Entry 4XLP (X-ray diffraction, 4.00 A resolution); this record covers chains D and E of the 8 polymer chains in the assembly.

== Chain D ==
Molecule: DNA-directed RNA polymerase subunit beta'
Organism: Thermus aquaticus
Notes: EC 2.7.7.6
Reference sequence: Q9KWU6 (RPOC_THEAQ); residue numbers follow UniProt; this construct covers 1-1524
Amino-acid sequence (1524 residues; row label = number of the first residue in the row):
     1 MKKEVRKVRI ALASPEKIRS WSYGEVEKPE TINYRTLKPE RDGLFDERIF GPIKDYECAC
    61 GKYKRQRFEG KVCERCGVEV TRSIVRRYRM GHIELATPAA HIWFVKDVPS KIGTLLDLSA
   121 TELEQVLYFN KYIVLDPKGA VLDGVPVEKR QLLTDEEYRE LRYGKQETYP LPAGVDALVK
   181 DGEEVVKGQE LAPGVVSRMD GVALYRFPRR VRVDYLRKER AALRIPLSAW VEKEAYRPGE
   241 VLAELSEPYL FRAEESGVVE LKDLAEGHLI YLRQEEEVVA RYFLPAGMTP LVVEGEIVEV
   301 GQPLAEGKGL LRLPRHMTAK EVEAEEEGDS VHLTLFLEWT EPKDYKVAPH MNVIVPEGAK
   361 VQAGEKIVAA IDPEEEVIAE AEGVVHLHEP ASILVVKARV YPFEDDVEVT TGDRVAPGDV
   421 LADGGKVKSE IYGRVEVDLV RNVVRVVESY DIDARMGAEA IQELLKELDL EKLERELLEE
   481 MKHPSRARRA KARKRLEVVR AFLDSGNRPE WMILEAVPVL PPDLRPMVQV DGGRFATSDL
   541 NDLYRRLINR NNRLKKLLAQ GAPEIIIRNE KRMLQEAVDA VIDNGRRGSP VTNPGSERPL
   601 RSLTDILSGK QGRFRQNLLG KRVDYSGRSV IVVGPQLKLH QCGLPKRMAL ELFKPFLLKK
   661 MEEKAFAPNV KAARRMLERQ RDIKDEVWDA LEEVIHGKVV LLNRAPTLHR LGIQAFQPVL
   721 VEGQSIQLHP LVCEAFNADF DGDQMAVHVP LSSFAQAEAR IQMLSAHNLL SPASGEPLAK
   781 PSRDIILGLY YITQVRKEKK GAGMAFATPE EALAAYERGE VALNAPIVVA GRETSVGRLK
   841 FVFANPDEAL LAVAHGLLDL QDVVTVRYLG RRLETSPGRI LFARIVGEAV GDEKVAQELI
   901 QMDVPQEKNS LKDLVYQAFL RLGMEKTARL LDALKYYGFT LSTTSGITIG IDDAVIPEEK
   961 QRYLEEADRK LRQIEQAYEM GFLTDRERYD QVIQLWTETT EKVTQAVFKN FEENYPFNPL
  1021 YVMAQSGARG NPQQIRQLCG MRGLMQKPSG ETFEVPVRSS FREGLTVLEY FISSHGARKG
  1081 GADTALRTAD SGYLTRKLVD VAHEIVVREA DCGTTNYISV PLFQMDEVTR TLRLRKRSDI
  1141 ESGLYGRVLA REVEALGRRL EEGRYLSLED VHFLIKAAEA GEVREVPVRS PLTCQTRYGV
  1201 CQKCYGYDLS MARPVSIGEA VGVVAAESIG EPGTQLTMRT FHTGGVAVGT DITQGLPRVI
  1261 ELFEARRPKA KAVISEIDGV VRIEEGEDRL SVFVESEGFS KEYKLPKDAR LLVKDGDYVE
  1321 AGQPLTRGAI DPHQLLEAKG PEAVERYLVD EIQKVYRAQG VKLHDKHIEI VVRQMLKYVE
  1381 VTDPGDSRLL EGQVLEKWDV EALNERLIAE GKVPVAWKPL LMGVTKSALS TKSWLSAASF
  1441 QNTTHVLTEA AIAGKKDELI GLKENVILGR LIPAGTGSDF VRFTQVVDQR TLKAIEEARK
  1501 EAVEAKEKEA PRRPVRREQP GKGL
Disordered / not traced: 1, 1239-1252, 1506-1524
Metal / ion sites: Zn2+ site 1: Cys58, Cys60, Cys73, Cys76; Mg2+: Asp739, Asp741, Asp743; Zn2+ site 2: Cys1112, Cys1194, Cys1201, Cys1204
Curated features (UniProtKB/Swiss-Prot):
  - binding site (Zn(2+)): Cys58, Cys60, Cys73, Cys76, Cys1112, Cys1194, Cys1201, Cys1204
  - binding site (Mg(2+)): Asp739, Asp741, Asp743

== Chain E ==
Molecule: DNA-directed RNA polymerase subunit omega
Organism: Thermus aquaticus
Notes: EC 2.7.7.6
Reference sequence: Q9EVV4 (RPOZ_THEAQ); residue numbers follow UniProt; this construct covers 1-99
Amino-acid sequence (99 residues; row label = number of the first residue in the row):
     1 MAEPGIDKLF GMVDSKYRLT VVVAKRAQQL LRHRFKNTVL EPEERPKMRT LEGLYDDPNA
    61 VTWAMKELLT GRLFFGENLV PEDRLQKEME RLYPTEEEA
Disordered / not traced: 1, 95-99

== Interface between chain D and chain E ==
Pairs across the interface - 92 pairs, chain D then chain E:
  His640(D) - Ala2(E)  hydrogen bond (side chain-backbone)
  Lys660(D) - Pro58(E)
  Asp689(D) - Leu51(E)
  Glu693(D) - Met48(E)
  Glu693(D) - Pro58(E)
  His696(D) - Met48(E)
  His696(D) - Asp57(E)  salt bridge
  His696(D) - Asn59(E)
  Gly697(D) - Asn59(E)
  Lys698(D) - Asn59(E)
  Ser753(D) - Leu31(E)
  Phe754(D) - Val21(E)  hydrophobic
  Phe754(D) - Ala24(E)  hydrophobic
  Gln756(D) - Val61(E)
  Ala757(D) - Thr20(E)
  Glu758(D) - Thr20(E)
  Arg760(D) - Glu3(E)  salt bridge
  Arg760(D) - Asn59(E)  hydrogen bond
  Arg760(D) - Val61(E)
  Arg760(D) - Thr62(E)  hydrogen bond
  Arg760(D) - Met65(E)
  Ile761(D) - Lys16(E)
  Ile761(D) - Thr20(E)
  Ile761(D) - Val23(E)  hydrophobic
  Gln762(D) - Lys16(E)
  Gln762(D) - Tyr17(E)
  Gln762(D) - Thr20(E)  hydrogen bond
  Leu764(D) - Glu3(E)
  His767(D) - Ile6(E)
  Gly923(D) - Asp7(E)
  Met924(D) - Asp7(E)  hydrogen bond (backbone-side chain)
  Met924(D) - Phe10(E)  hydrophobic
  Glu925(D) - Pro4(E)
  Glu925(D) - Gly5(E)  hydrogen bond (side chain-backbone)
  Glu925(D) - Ile6(E)  hydrogen bond (side chain-backbone)
  Glu925(D) - Asp7(E)  hydrogen bond (backbone-side chain)
  Met1211(D) - Lys16(E)
  Arg1213(D) - Phe10(E)
  Ser1216(D) - Ser15(E)
  Ser1216(D) - Lys16(E)
  Ser1216(D) - Tyr17(E)
  Ile1217(D) - Ser15(E)  hydrogen bond (backbone-side chain)
  Ile1217(D) - Tyr17(E)
  Gly1218(D) - Tyr17(E)
  Glu1219(D) - Tyr17(E)  hydrogen bond
  Gly1475(D) - Tyr17(E)
  Thr1476(D) - Tyr17(E)
  Thr1476(D) - Thr20(E)
  Thr1476(D) - Val21(E)
  Phe1480(D) - Asp14(E)
  Phe1480(D) - Arg18(E)
  Phe1480(D) - Glu77(E)
  Val1481(D) - Tyr17(E)  hydrophobic
  Val1481(D) - Arg18(E)
  Val1481(D) - Val21(E)
  Arg1482(D) - Lys25(E)  hydrogen bond (backbone-side chain)
  Phe1483(D) - Lys25(E)
  Thr1484(D) - Arg18(E)  hydrogen bond
  Thr1484(D) - Val21(E)
  Thr1484(D) - Val22(E)
  Thr1484(D) - Lys25(E)  hydrogen bond (backbone-side chain)
  Thr1484(D) - Gly76(E)
  Gln1485(D) - Phe74(E)
  Gln1485(D) - Phe75(E)
  Gln1485(D) - Gly76(E)  hydrogen bond (backbone-backbone)
  Gln1485(D) - Asn78(E)
  Gln1485(D) - Leu79(E)  hydrogen bond (side chain-backbone)
  Gln1485(D) - Val80(E)  hydrogen bond (side chain-backbone)
  Gln1485(D) - Glu82(E)  hydrogen bond
  Val1486(D) - Val22(E)  hydrophobic
  Val1486(D) - Gln29(E)  hydrogen bond (backbone-side chain)
  Val1486(D) - Phe74(E)
  Val1487(D) - Leu73(E)
  Val1487(D) - Phe74(E)  hydrogen bond (backbone-backbone)
  Val1487(D) - Leu79(E)  hydrophobic
  Val1487(D) - Leu85(E)  hydrophobic
  Asp1488(D) - Arg26(E)  salt bridge
  Asp1488(D) - Asn37(E)
  Asp1488(D) - Val39(E)
  Asp1488(D) - Leu73(E)
  Asp1488(D) - Tyr93(E)
  Gln1489(D) - Phe74(E)
  Thr1491(D) - Leu92(E)
  Thr1491(D) - Tyr93(E)
  Ala1494(D) - Glu88(E)
  Ala1494(D) - Arg91(E)
  Ile1495(D) - Val80(E)  hydrophobic
  Ile1495(D) - Pro81(E)
  Ile1495(D) - Arg84(E)
  Ile1495(D) - Leu85(E)
  Ile1495(D) - Glu88(E)
  Ala1498(D) - Glu88(E)
Interface residues without a listed pair, chain D (44 interface residues in all): Arg1490, Leu1492
Interface residues without a listed pair, chain E (51 interface residues in all): Leu19, Ala27, Arg72, Met89

== Summary ==
The interface between chain D and chain E involves 44 residues on one side and 51 on the other, with 19
hydrogen bonds and 3 salt bridges. Polar contacts include His696(D)-Asp57(E), Arg760(D)-Glu3(E) and
Asp1488(D)-Arg26(E).
Chain D is DNA-directed RNA polymerase subunit beta' and chain E is DNA-directed RNA polymerase subunit omega,
both from Thermus aquaticus; the structure, Crystal structure of T.aquaticus transcription initiation complex
containing upstream fork promoter, was determined by X-ray diffraction together with 4XLN and 4XLQ from the
same study.
